Entry 9ED1 (electron microscopy, 3.50 A resolution); this record covers chains C and E of the 8 polymer chains in the assembly.

Chain C:
Name: Intermediate conductance calcium-activated potassium channel protein 4
Organism: Homo sapiens
UniProtKB: O15554 (KCNN4_HUMAN); residues 9-386 here = UniProt positions 9-386
Amino-acid sequence (378 residues; numbered 9 to 386; the number before each row is that of its first residue):
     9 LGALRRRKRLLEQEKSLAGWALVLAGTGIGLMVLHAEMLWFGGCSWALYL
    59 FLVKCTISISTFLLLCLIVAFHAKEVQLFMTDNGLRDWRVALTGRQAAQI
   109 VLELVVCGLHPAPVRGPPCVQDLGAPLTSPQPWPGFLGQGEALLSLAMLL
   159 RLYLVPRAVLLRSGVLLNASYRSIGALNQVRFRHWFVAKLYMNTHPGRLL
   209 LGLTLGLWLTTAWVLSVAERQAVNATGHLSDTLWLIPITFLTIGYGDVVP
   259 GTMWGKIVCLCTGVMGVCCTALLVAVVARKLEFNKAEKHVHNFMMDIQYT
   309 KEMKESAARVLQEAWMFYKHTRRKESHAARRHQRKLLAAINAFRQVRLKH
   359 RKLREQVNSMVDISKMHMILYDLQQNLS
Disordered / not traced: 124-141
Bound ions: K+ site 1: T250 (shared with 1 residue of chain A; 1 residue of chain B; 1 residue of chain D); K+ site 2: I251, G252 (shared with 1 residue of chain A; 2 residues of chain B; 2 residues of chain D); K+ site 3: G252, Y253 (shared with 2 residues of chain A; 2 residues of chain B; 2 residues of chain D)
Curated features (UniProtKB/Swiss-Prot):
  - modified residue: H358 (Phosphohistidine)
  - natural variant: V282 (V282E: In DHS2; V282M: In DHS2), R352 (R352H: In DHS2)
  - mutagenesis: T250 (T250S: Loss of sensitivity to triarylmethanes), V275 (V275A: Loss of sensitivity to triarylmethanes)
From the paper describing this entry:
  - binding site for K+: T250
  - mutagenesis - T212F/V272F (4-fold), T250S/V275A (333-fold), V282M: decreased binding to DHP-103
  - mutagenesis - R352H: unchanged binding to DHP-103

Chain E:
Name: Calmodulin-1
Organism: Rattus norvegicus
UniProtKB: P0DP29 (CALM1_RAT); residues 3-147 here correspond to UniProt positions 4-148 (UniProt number = residue number + 1)
Amino-acid sequence (145 residues; each row starts with the number of its first residue):
     3 QLTEEQIAEFKEAFSLFDKDGDGTITTKELGTVMRSLGQNPTEAELQDMI
    53 NEVDADGNGTIDFPEFLTMMARKMKDTDSEEEIREAFRVFDKDGNGYISA
   103 AELRHVMTNLGEKLTDEEVDEMIREADIDGDGQVNYEEFVQMMTA
Bound ions: Ca2+ site 1: D20, D24, T26, E31; Ca2+ site 2: D56, T62, E67; Ca2+ site 3: D95, Y99
Curated features (UniProtKB/Swiss-Prot):
  - binding site (Ca(2+)): D20, D22, D24, T26, E31, D56, D58, N60, T62, E67, D93, D95, N97, Y99, E104, D129, D131, D133, Q135, E140
  - modified residue: K21 (N6-acetyllysine), T44 (Phosphothreonine), S81 (Phosphoserine), K94 (N6-acetyllysine), Y99 (Phosphotyrosine), S101 (Phosphoserine), T110 (Phosphothreonine), K115 (N6,N6,N6-trimethyllysine), Y138 (Phosphotyrosine)
  - cross-link: K21 (Glycyl lysine isopeptide (Lys-Gly) (interchain with G-Cter in SUMO2))

Interface between chain C and chain E:
Contacting residue pairs (27):
  L9(C) - L4(E)  hydrophobic
  L12(C) - F12(E)  hydrophobic
  R13(C) - Q3(E)
  R15(C) - M76(E)
  R15(C) - K77(E)
  R15(C) - D78(E)
  K16(C) - Q8(E)
  K16(C) - M76(E)
  D90(C) - K77(E)  hydrogen bond (backbone-side chain)
  D90(C) - D78(E)
  N91(C) - S81(E)
  L175(C) - E11(E)
  N176(C) - E11(E)
  A177(C) - E11(E)  hydrogen bond (backbone-side chain)
  A177(C) - F12(E)  hydrophobic
  A177(C) - A15(E)
  S178(C) - E11(E)
  S178(C) - E14(E)
  S178(C) - A15(E)  hydrogen bond (side chain-backbone)
  S178(C) - L18(E)
  R180(C) - M76(E)  hydrogen bond (side chain-backbone)
  S181(C) - M72(E)  hydrogen bond
  I182(C) - L39(E)  hydrophobic
  L185(C) - F19(E)  hydrophobic
  L185(C) - M36(E)  hydrophobic
  L185(C) - Q41(E)
  N186(C) - Q41(E)  hydrogen bond

Summary:
Chain C and chain E form an interface of 16 and 17 residues respectively; the contacts include 6 hydrogen
bonds. Among the polar pairs are D90(C)-K77(E), A177(C)-E11(E) and S178(C)-A15(E). From the paper: a binding
site for K+ at T250(C); T212F/V272F, T250S/V275A and V282M of chain C reduce binding to DHP-103.
Here chain C is Intermediate conductance calcium-activated potassium channel protein 4 (Homo sapiens) and
chain E is Calmodulin-1 (Rattus norvegicus). Entry 9ED1 (Cryo-EM structure of the human KCa3.1/calmodulin
channel in complex with Ca2+ and 1,4-dihydropyridine (DHP-103)) was determined by electron microscopy.
